6IOQ - chain A; structure by X-ray diffraction, 2.14 A resolution.

Chain A:
Molecule: Methyl-accepting chemotaxis protein
From: Vibrio cholerae
UniProt: A0A0H6VSA0 (A0A0H6VSA0_VIBCL); residues 30-274 here correspond to UniProt positions 76-320 (UniProt number = residue number + 46)
Chain sequence (256 residues; row label = number of the first residue in the row):
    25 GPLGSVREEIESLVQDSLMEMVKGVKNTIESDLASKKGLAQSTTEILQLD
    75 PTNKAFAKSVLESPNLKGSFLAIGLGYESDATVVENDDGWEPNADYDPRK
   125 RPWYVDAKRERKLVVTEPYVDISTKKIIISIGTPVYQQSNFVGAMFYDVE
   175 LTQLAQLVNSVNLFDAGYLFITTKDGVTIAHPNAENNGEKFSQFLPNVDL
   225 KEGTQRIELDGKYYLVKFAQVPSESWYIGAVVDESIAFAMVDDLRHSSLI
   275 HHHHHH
Disordered / not traced: 25-27, 264-280
Construct notes: expression tag (25-29, 275-280)
Bound ions: Ca2+: E109, D111, W114
Residues lining bound ligands: glycine (GLY): Y120, R125, W127, Y143, V144, D145, I146, I152, S154, F170, D172
What the authors report for this chain:
  - binding site for glycine: Y120, R125, W127, Y143, D145, D172
  - specificity-determining residues: W114 (proposed by the authors, not directly observed)

Overview:
Bound to chain A: glycine. E109, D111 and W114 coordinate Ca2+. The paper reports a binding site for glycine
at Y120, R125 and W127 among others; the specificity determinant W114.
Chain A is Methyl-accepting chemotaxis protein (Vibrio cholerae); the structure, The ligand binding domain of
Mlp24 with glycine, was determined by X-ray diffraction (same publication as 6IOP, 6IOR, 6IOT, 6IOS and 6IOU).
